Entry 5ZDH (electron microscopy, 3.20 A resolution); this record covers chains A and W of the 30 polymer chains in the assembly.

Chain A:
Name: Type II secretion system protein D
Organism: Escherichia coli O78:H11 (strain H10407 / ETEC)
UniProt: E3PJ86 (E3PJ86_ECOH1); residues 1-646 here correspond to UniProt positions 41-686 (UniProt number = residue number + 40)
Sequence (646 residues; each row starts with the number of its first residue):
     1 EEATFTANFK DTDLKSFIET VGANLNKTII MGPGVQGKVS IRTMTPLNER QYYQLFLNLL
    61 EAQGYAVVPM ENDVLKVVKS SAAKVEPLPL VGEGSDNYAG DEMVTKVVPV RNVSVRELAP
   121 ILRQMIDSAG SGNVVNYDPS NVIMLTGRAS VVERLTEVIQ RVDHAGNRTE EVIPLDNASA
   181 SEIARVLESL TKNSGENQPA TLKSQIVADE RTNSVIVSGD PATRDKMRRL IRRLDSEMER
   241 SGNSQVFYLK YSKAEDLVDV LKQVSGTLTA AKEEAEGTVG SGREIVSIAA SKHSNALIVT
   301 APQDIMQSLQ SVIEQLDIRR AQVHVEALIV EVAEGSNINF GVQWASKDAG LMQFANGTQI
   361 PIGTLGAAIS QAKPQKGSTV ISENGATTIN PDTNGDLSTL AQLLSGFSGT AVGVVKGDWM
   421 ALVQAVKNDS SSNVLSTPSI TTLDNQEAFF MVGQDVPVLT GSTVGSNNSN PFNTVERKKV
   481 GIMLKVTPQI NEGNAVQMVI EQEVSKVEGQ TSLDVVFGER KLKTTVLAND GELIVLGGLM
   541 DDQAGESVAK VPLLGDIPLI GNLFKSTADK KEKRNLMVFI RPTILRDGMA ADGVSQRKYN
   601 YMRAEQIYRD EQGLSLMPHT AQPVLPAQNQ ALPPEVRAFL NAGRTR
Unresolved in the structure: 1-99, 192-204, 270-284, 382-388, 462-473, 644-646
Curated features (UniProtKB/Swiss-Prot):
  - region: Pro374 to Thr393 (Cap gate)
  - site: Gly453 (May serve as a pivot that allows opening of the central gate for substrate egress)

Chain W:
Name: Type II secretion system lipoprotein
Organism: Escherichia coli O78:H11 (strain H10407 / ETEC)
UniProt: E3PJ88 (E3PJ88_ECOH1); residues 1-112 here correspond to UniProt positions 25-136 (UniProt number = residue number + 24)
Sequence (112 residues; row label = number of the first residue in the row):
     1 CASHNENASL LAKKQAQNIS QNLPIKSAGY TLVLAQSSGT TVKMTIISEA GTQTTQTPDA
    61 FLTSYQRQMC ADPTVKLMLT EGINYSITIN DTRTGNQYQR KLDRTTCGIV KA
Unresolved in the structure: 25-32, 47-56, 91-95, 108-112
Cystine bridges: Cys70-Cys107
Curated features (UniProtKB/Swiss-Prot):
  - lipidation: Cys1 (N-palmitoyl cysteine)

Chain A / chain W interface:
Pairs across the interface (26; chain A residue first):
  Leu616(A) - Cys1(W)
  His619(A) - Glu6(W)  salt bridge
  Gln630(A) - Gln21(W)  hydrogen bond
  Ala631(A) - Asn22(W)
  Pro633(A) - Asn18(W)
  Pro633(A) - Asn22(W)
  Pro634(A) - Met69(W)
  Pro634(A) - Asp72(W)
  Pro634(A) - Thr74(W)
  Glu635(A) - Ile19(W)
  Glu635(A) - Met44(W)
  Glu635(A) - Tyr65(W)  hydrogen bond
  Glu635(A) - Met69(W)
  Glu635(A) - Tyr85(W)  hydrogen bond
  Val636(A) - Ile19(W)  hydrophobic
  Ala638(A) - Tyr65(W)
  Ala638(A) - Gln68(W)
  Ala638(A) - Met69(W)  hydrophobic
  Phe639(A) - Phe61(W)  hydrophobic
  Phe639(A) - Tyr65(W)
  Asn641(A) - Ser64(W)
  Asn641(A) - Gln68(W)
  Ala642(A) - Phe61(W)  hydrophobic
  Ala642(A) - Ser64(W)
  Ala642(A) - Tyr65(W)  hydrophobic
  Gly643(A) - Phe61(W)
Other interface residues (no listed pair), chain A (14 interface residues in all): Pro618

In short:
14 residues of chain A and 15 residues of chain W are in contact, with 3 hydrogen bonds and 1 salt bridge.
Polar contacts include His619(A)-Glu6(W), Gln630(A)-Gln21(W) and Glu635(A)-Tyr65(W).
Chain A is Type II secretion system protein D and chain W is Type II secretion system lipoprotein, both from
Escherichia coli O78:H11 (strain H10407 / ETEC); the structure, CryoEM structure of ETEC Pilotin-Secretin
AspS-GspD complex, was determined by electron microscopy.
